PDB entry 6OFD | X-ray diffraction, 2.20 A resolution | chains A and D of the 4 polymer chains in the assembly

# Chain A (and D)
Name: Fe(3+)-Zn(2+) purple acid phosphatase
Organism: Phaseolus vulgaris
Notes: EC 3.1.3.2; chain D of this document is another copy of the same molecule, construct and numbering; everything in this record applies to it too
UniProt: P80366 (PPAF_PHAVU); residues -26 to 432 here correspond to UniProt positions 1-459 (UniProt number = residue number + 27)
Chain sequence (459 residues; row label = number of the first residue in the row; numbers below 1 keep their minus sign (Met-26 is residue -26)):
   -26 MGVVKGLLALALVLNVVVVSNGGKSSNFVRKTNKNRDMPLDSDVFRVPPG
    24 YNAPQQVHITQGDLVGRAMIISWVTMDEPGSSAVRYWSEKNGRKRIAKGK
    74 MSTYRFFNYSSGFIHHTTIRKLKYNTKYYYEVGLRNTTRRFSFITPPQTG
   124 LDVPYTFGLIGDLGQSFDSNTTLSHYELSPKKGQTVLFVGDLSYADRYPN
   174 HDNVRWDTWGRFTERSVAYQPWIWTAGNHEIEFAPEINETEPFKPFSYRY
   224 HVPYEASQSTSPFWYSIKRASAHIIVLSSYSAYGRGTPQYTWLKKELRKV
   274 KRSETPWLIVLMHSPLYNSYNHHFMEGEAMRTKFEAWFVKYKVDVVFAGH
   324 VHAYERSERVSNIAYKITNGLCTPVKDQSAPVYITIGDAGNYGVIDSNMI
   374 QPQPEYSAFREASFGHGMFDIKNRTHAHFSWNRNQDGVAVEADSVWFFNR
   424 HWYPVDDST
Disordered / not traced: -26 to 5, 432 (chain D: -26 to 7, 432)
Curated features (UniProtKB/Swiss-Prot):
  - active site: His296 (Proton donor)
  - binding site (Fe cation): Asp135, Asp164, Tyr167, His325
  - binding site (Zn(2+)): Asp164, Asn201, His286, His323
  - modified residue: Gly-4 (Blocked amino end (Gly))
  - glycosylation (N-linked (GlcNAc...) asparagine): Asn81, Asn109, Asn143, Asn211, Asn396
Covalently attached groups: N-acetylglucosamine (NAG) linked to Asn81, Asn109, Asn143, Asn396
Bound ions: Na+: Arg66 (together with sulfate ion); Fe ion: Asp135, Asp164, Tyr167, His325; Zn2+: Asp164, Asn201, His286, His323
Small-molecule neighbours:
  - MF1 ([(S)-(naphthalen-1-yl)(octadecyloxy)methyl]phosphonic acid): Asn6, Lys7, Arg9, Asp164, Tyr167, Arg170, Asn201, His202, His295, His296, His323, His325, Tyr365, Val367
  - N-acetylglucosamine (NAG; 2-acetamido-2-deoxy-beta-D-glucopyranose): Tyr24, Met49, Asp50

# Chain A / chain D interface
Pairs across the interface (56; chain A residue first):
  Ile204(A) - Gly259(D)
  Phe206(A) - Thr233(D)
  Phe206(A) - Pro261(D)  hydrophobic
  Pro215(A) - Pro261(D)  hydrophobic
  Thr233(A) - Phe206(D)
  Thr233(A) - Thr213(D)
  Tyr253(A) - Ala255(D)
  Tyr253(A) - Arg258(D)
  Tyr253(A) - Thr260(D)
  Ser254(A) - Ala255(D)
  Ala255(A) - Tyr253(D)
  Ala255(A) - Ser254(D)
  Ala255(A) - Ala255(D)
  Arg258(A) - Tyr253(D)
  Arg258(A) - Glu299(D)  salt bridge
  Gly259(A) - Ile204(D)
  Thr260(A) - Tyr253(D)
  Pro261(A) - Phe206(D)  hydrophobic
  Pro261(A) - Pro215(D)  hydrophobic
  Thr264(A) - Phe206(D)
  Phe297(A) - Lys339(D)
  Phe297(A) - Ile340(D)  hydrophobic
  Met298(A) - Tyr338(D)
  Met298(A) - Lys339(D)
  Met298(A) - Ile340(D)  hydrophobic
  Glu299(A) - Arg258(D)  salt bridge
  Glu299(A) - Lys306(D)  hydrogen bond (backbone-side chain)
  Glu301(A) - Tyr338(D)
  Glu301(A) - Ile340(D)
  Ala302(A) - Ala302(D)
  Ala302(A) - Thr305(D)
  Thr305(A) - Ala302(D)
  Lys306(A) - Glu299(D)  hydrogen bond (side chain-backbone)
  Asn335(A) - Tyr338(D)  hydrogen bond
  Tyr338(A) - Met298(D)
  Tyr338(A) - Glu301(D)
  Tyr338(A) - Arg304(D)
  Tyr338(A) - Asn335(D)  hydrogen bond
  Tyr338(A) - Cys345(D)  hydrogen bond (side chain-backbone)
  Lys339(A) - Phe297(D)
  Lys339(A) - Met298(D)
  Ile340(A) - Phe297(D)  hydrophobic
  Ile340(A) - Met298(D)  hydrophobic
  Ile340(A) - Glu301(D)
  Ile340(A) - Cys345(D)
  Ile340(A) - Pro347(D)
  Ile340(A) - Tyr379(D)  hydrophobic
  Thr341(A) - Pro377(D)
  Thr341(A) - Tyr379(D)
  Gly343(A) - Cys345(D)
  Cys345(A) - Tyr338(D)  hydrogen bond (backbone-side chain)
  Cys345(A) - Ile340(D)
  Cys345(A) - Gly343(D)
  Cys345(A) - Cys345(D)  disulfide
  Pro347(A) - Ile340(D)
  Tyr379(A) - Ile340(D)  hydrophobic
Interface residues without a listed pair, chain A (33 interface residues in all): Thr213, Arg304, Leu344, Thr346, Pro377
Interface residues without a listed pair, chain D (33 interface residues in all): Thr264, His296, Thr341, Thr346
Cross-chain cystine bridges: Cys345(A)-Cys345(D)

# In short
Chain A and chain D each contribute 33 residues to their interface, with 1 disulfide bond, 6 hydrogen bonds
and 2 salt bridges. Polar pairs include Arg258(A)-Glu299(D), Glu299(A)-Lys306(D) and Asn335(A)-Tyr338(D).
Ligands of chain A: compound MF1 and N-acetylglucosamine.
Chain A and chain D are both Fe(3+)-Zn(2+) purple acid phosphatase (Phaseolus vulgaris); the structure, The
crystal structure of octadecyloxy(naphthalen-1-yl)methylphosphonic acid in complex with red kidney bean purple
acid phosphatase, was determined by X-ray diffraction (same publication as 6OF5).
